Entry 7TND (X-ray diffraction, 1.82 A resolution); this record covers chain A.

# Chain A
Protein: Cytochrome P450
Organism: Rhodopseudomonas palustris HaA2
UniProt: Q2IU02 (Q2IU02_RHOP2); residues 0-409 here correspond to UniProt positions 1-410 (UniProt number = residue number + 1)
Amino-acid sequence (410 residues; numbered 0 to 409; the number before each row is that of its first residue; numbering starts at 0):
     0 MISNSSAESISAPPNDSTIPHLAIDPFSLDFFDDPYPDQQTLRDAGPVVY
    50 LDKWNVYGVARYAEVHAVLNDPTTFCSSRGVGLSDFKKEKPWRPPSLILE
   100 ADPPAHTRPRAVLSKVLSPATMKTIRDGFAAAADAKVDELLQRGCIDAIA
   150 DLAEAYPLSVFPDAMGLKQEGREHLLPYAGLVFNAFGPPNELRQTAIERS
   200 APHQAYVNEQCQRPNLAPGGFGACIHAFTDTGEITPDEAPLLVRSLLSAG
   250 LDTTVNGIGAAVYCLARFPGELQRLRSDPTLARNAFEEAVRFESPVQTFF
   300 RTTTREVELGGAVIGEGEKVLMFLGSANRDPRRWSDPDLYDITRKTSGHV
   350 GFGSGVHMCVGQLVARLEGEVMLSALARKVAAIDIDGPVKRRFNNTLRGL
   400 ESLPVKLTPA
Disordered / not traced: 0-16
Bound ions: heme Fe near Cys358 (its only coordinating residue here)
Residues lining bound ligands:
  - heme (HEM): Leu68, Val80, Ile97, Leu98, His105, Arg109, Leu112, Leu116, Phe160, Ser244, Leu245, Ala248, Gly249, Thr252, Thr253, Gly256, Phe285, Val289, Pro294, Val295, Phe298, Arg300, Val349, Gly350, Phe351, Gly352, Val355, His356, Cys358, Val359, Gly360, Val363, Ala364
  - 4-phenoxybenzoic acid (JO4): Val80, Arg92, Ser95, Ile97, Leu98, Val181, Phe182, Phe185, Arg243, Ser244, Ser247, Ala248, Val295, Phe298
From the paper describing this entry:
  - conformationally variable residues: Phe298
  - binding site for 4-phenoxybenzoic acid: Phe298
  - mutagenesis - F182L: decreased expression
  - mutagenesis - F182L: decreased binding to 4-phenylbenzoic acid
  - mutagenesis - F182L: unchanged binding to 4-cyclohexylbenzoic acid
  - mutagenesis - F182L: increased catalytic activity on 4-phenylbenzoic acid
  - mutagenesis - F182L: decreased catalytic activity on 4-cyclohexylbenzoic acid

# Overview
Chain A binds heme and 4-phenoxybenzoic acid. The paper reports a binding site for 4-phenoxybenzoic acid at
Phe298; F182L reduces expression.
Chain A is Cytochrome P450 (Rhodopseudomonas palustris HaA2); the structure, The crystal structure of CYP199A4
bound to 4-phenoxybenzoic acid, was determined by X-ray diffraction, deposited together with 7TNF, 7TNU, 8D39
and 7JXB.
